Entry 7TMQ (electron microscopy, 3.30 A resolution); this record covers chains A and M of the 15 polymer chains in the assembly.

[Chain A]
Molecule: H(+)-transporting two-sector ATPase
Organism: Saccharomyces cerevisiae
Notes: EC 7.1.2.2
UniProt: A0A6L0YX77 (A0A6L0YX77_YEASX); residues 0-616 here correspond to UniProt positions 1-617 (UniProt number = residue number + 1)
Amino-acid sequence (639 residues; row label = number of the first residue in the row; numbering starts at 0):
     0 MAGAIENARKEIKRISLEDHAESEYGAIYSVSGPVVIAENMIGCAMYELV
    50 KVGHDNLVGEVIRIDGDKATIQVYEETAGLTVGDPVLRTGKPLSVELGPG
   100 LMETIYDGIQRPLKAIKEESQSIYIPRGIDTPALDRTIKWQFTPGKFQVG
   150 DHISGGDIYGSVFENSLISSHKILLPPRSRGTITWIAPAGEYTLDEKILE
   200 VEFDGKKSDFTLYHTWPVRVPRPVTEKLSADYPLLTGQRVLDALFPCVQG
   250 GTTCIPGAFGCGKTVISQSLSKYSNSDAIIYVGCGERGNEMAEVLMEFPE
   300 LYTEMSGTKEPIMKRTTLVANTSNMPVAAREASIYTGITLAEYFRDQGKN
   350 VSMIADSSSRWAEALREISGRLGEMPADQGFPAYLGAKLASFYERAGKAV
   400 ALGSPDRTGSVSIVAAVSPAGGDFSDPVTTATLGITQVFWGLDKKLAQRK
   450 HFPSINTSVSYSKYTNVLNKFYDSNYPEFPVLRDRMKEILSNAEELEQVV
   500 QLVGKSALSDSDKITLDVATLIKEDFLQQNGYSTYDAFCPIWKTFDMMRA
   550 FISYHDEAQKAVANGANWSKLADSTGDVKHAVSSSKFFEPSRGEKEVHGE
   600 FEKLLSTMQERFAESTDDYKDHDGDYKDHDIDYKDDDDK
Disordered / not traced: 0-23, 615-638
Construct notes: expression tag (617-638)
Ion coordination: Mg2+: Thr263 (together with ADP)
Small-molecule neighbours: ADP (adenosine-5'-diphosphate): Gln237, Ala257, Phe258, Gly259, Cys260, Gly261, Lys262, Thr263, Val264, Arg286, Glu289, Phe451, Pro452, Gln528, Asn529, Gly530, Tyr531

[Chain M]
Molecule: V-type proton ATPase subunit D
Organism: Saccharomyces cerevisiae
UniProt: A0A6A5Q1W2 (A0A6A5Q1W2_YEASX); numbering as in UniProt (aligned over 1-256)
Amino-acid sequence (256 residues; numbered 1 to 256; the number before each row is that of its first residue):
     1 MSGNREQVFPTRMTLGLMKTKLKGANQGYSLLKRKSEALTKRFRDITKRI
    51 DDAKQKMGRVMQTAAFSLAEVSYATGENIGYQVQESVSTARFKVRARQEN
   101 VSGVYLSQFESYIDPEINDFRLTGLGRGGQQVQRAKEIYSRAVETLVELA
   151 SLQTAFIILDEVIKVTNRRVNAIEHVIIPRTENTIAYINSELDELDREEF
   201 YRLKKVQEKKQNETAKLDAEMKLKRDRAEQDASEVAADEEPQGETLVADQ
   251 EDDVIF
Disordered / not traced: 1-3, 218-256

[How chain A and chain M interact]
Residue-residue contacts - 12 pairs, chain A then chain M:
  Gly372(A) - Lys205(M)
  Glu373(A) - Lys205(M)
  Met374(A) - Arg202(M)
  Pro375(A) - Tyr201(M)  hydrophobic
  Pro375(A) - Arg202(M)
  Ala376(A) - Arg202(M)  hydrogen bond (backbone-side chain)
  Gln378(A) - Glu198(M)  hydrogen bond (backbone-side chain)
  Gln500(A) - Val176(M)
  Leu501(A) - Arg168(M)
  Leu501(A) - Ala172(M)  hydrophobic
  Leu501(A) - Val176(M)  hydrophobic
  Val502(A) - Arg168(M)  hydrogen bond (backbone-side chain)
Interface residues without a listed pair, chain A (12 interface residues in all): Asp377, Ser424, Gly503
Interface residues without a listed pair, chain M (10 interface residues in all): Ile177, Tyr187, Val206

[In short]
The interface between chain A and chain M involves 12 residues on one side and 10 on the other, with 3
hydrogen bonds. Among the polar pairs are Ala376(A)-Arg202(M), Gln378(A)-Glu198(M) and Val502(A)-Arg168(M).
Bound to chain A: ADP.
Here chain A is H(+)-transporting two-sector ATPase and chain M is V-type proton ATPase subunit D, both from
Saccharomyces cerevisiae. Entry 7TMQ (V1 complex lacking subunit C from Saccharomyces cerevisiae, State 3) was
determined by electron microscopy (same publication as 7TMM, 7TMO, 7TMP, 7TMR, 7TMS and 7TMT).
